Entry 7BZF (electron microscopy, 3.26 A resolution); this record covers chains A and C of the 6 polymer chains in the assembly.

[Chain A]
Protein: RNA-directed RNA polymerase
From: Severe acute respiratory syndrome coronavirus 2
Notes: EC 2.7.7.48
Reference sequence: P0DTD1 (R1AB_SARS2); residues 1-932 here correspond to UniProt positions 4393-5324 (UniProt number = residue number + 4392)
Amino-acid sequence (942 residues; row label = number of the first residue in the row):
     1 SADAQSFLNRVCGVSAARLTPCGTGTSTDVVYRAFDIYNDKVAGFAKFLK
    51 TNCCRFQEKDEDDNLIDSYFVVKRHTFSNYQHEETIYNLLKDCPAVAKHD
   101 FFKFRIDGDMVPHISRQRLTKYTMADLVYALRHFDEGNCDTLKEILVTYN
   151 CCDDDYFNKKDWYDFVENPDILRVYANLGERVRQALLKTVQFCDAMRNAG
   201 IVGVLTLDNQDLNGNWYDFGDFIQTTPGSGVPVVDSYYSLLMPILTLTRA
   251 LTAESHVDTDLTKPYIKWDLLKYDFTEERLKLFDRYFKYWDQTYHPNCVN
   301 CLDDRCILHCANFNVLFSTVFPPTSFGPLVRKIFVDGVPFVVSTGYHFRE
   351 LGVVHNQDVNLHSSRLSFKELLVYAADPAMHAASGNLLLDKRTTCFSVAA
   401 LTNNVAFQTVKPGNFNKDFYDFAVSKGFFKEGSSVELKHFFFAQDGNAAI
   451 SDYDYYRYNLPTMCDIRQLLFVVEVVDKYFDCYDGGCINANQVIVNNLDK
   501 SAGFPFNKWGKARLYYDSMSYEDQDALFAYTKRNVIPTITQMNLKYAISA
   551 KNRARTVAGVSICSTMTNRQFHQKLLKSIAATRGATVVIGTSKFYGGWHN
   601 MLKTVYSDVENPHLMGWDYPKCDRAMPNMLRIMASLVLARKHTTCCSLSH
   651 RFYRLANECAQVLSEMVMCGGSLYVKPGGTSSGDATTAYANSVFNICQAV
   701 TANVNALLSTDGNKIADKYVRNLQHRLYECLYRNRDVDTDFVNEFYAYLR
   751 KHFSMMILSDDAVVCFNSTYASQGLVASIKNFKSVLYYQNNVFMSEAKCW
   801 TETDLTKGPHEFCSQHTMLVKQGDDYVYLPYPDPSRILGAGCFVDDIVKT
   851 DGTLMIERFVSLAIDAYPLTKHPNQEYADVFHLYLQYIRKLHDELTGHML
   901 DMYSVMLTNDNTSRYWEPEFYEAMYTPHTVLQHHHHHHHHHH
Unresolved in the structure: 897-911, 930-942
Construct notes: expression tag (933-942)
Swiss-Prot annotation at these positions:
  - region: Lys545 to Arg555 (Interaction with RMP Remdesivir), Thr582 to Pro620 (RdRp Palm N-ter)
  - active site: Ser759, Asp760, Asp761
  - binding site (Mn(2+)): Asn209, Asp218
  - binding site (Zn(2+)): His295, Cys301, Cys306, Cys310, Cys487, His642, Cys645, Cys646
  - site: Gln932 (Cleavage)
From the paper describing this entry:
  - conformationally variable residues (loop rearrangement): Ser682 to Thr686, Thr926 to Gln932
  - mutagenesis - S861A: increased catalytic activity on CTP/ATP/GTP

[Chain C]
Protein: Non-structural protein 7
From: Severe acute respiratory syndrome coronavirus 2
Reference sequence: P0DTD1 (R1AB_SARS2); residues 1-83 here correspond to UniProt positions 3860-3942 (UniProt number = residue number + 3859)
Amino-acid sequence (83 residues; row label = number of the first residue in the row):
     1 SKMSDVKCTSVVLLSVLQQLRVESSSKLWAQCVQLHNDILLAKDTTEAFE
    51 KMVSLLSVLLSMQGAVDINKLCEEMLDNRATLQ
Unresolved in the structure: 69-83
Swiss-Prot annotation at these positions:
  - site: Gln83 (Cleavage)

[Interface between chain A and chain C]
Contacting residue pairs (29):
  Thr409(A) - Glu23(C)  hydrogen bond
  Lys411(A) - Gln18(C)  hydrogen bond
  Pro412(A) - Leu14(C)  hydrophobic
  Pro412(A) - Ser15(C)
  Pro412(A) - Gln18(C)
  Gly413(A) - Val11(C)
  Phe415(A) - Cys8(C)  hydrophobic
  Phe415(A) - Val11(C)  hydrophobic
  Asn416(A) - Cys8(C)
  Tyr420(A) - Ser4(C)  hydrogen bond
  Tyr420(A) - Asp5(C)  hydrogen bond (side chain-backbone)
  Phe429(A) - Ser1(C)  hydrogen bond (backbone-side chain)
  Lys430(A) - Ser1(C)
  Glu431(A) - Ser1(C)  hydrogen bond (side chain-backbone)
  Phe440(A) - Lys7(C)
  Phe440(A) - Leu40(C)  hydrophobic
  Phe442(A) - Asn37(C)
  Phe442(A) - Leu40(C)  hydrophobic
  Phe442(A) - Leu41(C)  hydrophobic
  Ala443(A) - Leu14(C)  hydrophobic
  Ala443(A) - Val33(C)
  Ala443(A) - Asn37(C)  hydrogen bond (backbone-side chain)
  Gln444(A) - Trp29(C)
  Gln444(A) - Val33(C)
  Asp445(A) - Trp29(C)
  Asp445(A) - Ala30(C)
  Asp445(A) - Val33(C)
  Asn552(A) - Asn37(C)
  Asn552(A) - Leu41(C)
Also at the interface, not in a pair above, chain A (21 interface residues in all): Val410, Leu437, Phe441, Gly446, Ala550
Also at the interface, not in a pair above, chain C (18 interface residues in all): Val12, His36

[Overview]
The interface between chain A and chain C involves 21 residues on one side and 18 on the other; the contacts
include 7 hydrogen bonds. Polar contacts include Thr409(A)-Glu23(C), Lys411(A)-Gln18(C) and Tyr420(A)-Ser4(C).
The paper reports that S861A of chain A increases catalytic activity on CTP/ATP/GTP; conformational
variability at Ser682(A) and Thr926(A).
Chain A is RNA-directed RNA polymerase and chain C is Non-structural protein 7, both from Severe acute
respiratory syndrome coronavirus 2; the structure, COVID-19 RNA-dependent RNA polymerase post-translocated
catalytic complex, was determined by electron microscopy, deposited together with 7C2K.
